Entry 8JAK (electron microscopy, 2.52 A resolution); this record covers chains B and L of the 12 polymer chains in the assembly.

Chain B (and L):
Protein: Methylcrotonoyl-CoA carboxylase beta chain, mitochondrial
From: Homo sapiens
Notes: EC 6.4.1.4; chain L of this document is another copy of the same molecule, construct and numbering; everything in this record applies to it too
Reference sequence: Q9HCC0 (MCCB_HUMAN); residue numbers follow UniProt; this construct covers 1-563
Sequence (563 residues; numbered 1 to 563; the number before each row is that of its first residue):
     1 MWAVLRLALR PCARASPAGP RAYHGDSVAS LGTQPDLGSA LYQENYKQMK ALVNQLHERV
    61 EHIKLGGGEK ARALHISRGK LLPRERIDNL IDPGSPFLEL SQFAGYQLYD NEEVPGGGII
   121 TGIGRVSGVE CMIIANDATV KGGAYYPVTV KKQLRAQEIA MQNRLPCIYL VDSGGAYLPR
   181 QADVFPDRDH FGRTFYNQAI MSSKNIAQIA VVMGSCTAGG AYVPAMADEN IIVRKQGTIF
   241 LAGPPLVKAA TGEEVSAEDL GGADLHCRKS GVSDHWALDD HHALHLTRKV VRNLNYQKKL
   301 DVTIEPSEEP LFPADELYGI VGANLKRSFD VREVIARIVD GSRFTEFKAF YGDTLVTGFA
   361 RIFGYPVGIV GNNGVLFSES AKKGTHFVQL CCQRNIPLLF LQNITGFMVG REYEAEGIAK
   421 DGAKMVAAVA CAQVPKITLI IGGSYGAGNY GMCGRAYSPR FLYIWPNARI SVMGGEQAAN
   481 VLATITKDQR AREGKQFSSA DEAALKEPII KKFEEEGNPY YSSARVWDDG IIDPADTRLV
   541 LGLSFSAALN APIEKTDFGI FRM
Disordered / not traced: 1-22, 242-256
Swiss-Prot annotation at these positions:
  - region: Arg343 to Asn372 (Acyl-CoA binding)
  - modified residue: Lys70 (N6-acetyllysine), Lys141 (N6-succinyllysine), Lys495 (N6-acetyllysine), Lys511 (N6-acetyllysine)
Reported in the primary citation:
  - catalytic residues: Phe407, Ala447 (proposed by the authors, not directly observed)

Interface between chain B and chain L:
Residue-residue contacts - 97 pairs, chain B then chain L:
  Lys151(B) - Asp187(L)  salt bridge
  Glu158(B) - Arg188(L)  salt bridge
  Leu178(B) - Lys512(L)
  Pro179(B) - Lys512(L)  hydrogen bond (backbone-side chain)
  Gln181(B) - Val472(L)  hydrogen bond (side chain-backbone)
  Gln181(B) - Glu516(L)  hydrogen bond
  Ala182(B) - Trp527(L)
  Phe185(B) - Gly446(L)
  Phe185(B) - Asn449(L)
  Phe185(B) - Tyr450(L)
  Phe185(B) - Ser471(L)
  Pro186(B) - Trp527(L)  hydrophobic
  Asp187(B) - Lys151(L)  salt bridge
  Asp187(B) - Arg455(L)
  Asp187(B) - Ala456(L)
  Asp187(B) - Trp527(L)
  Arg188(B) - Glu158(L)  salt bridge
  Arg188(B) - Arg188(L)
  Arg188(B) - Asp189(L)  salt bridge
  Arg188(B) - Arg455(L)
  Arg188(B) - Ala456(L)
  Asp189(B) - Arg188(L)  salt bridge
  Asp189(B) - Asp189(L)
  Gly192(B) - Tyr450(L)
  Gly192(B) - Ala456(L)
  Gly192(B) - Tyr457(L)
  Arg193(B) - Ala456(L)  hydrogen bond (side chain-backbone)
  Arg193(B) - Ser458(L)  hydrogen bond
  Tyr196(B) - Ala430(L)  hydrophobic
  Ser202(B) - Gly559(L)
  Ser202(B) - Ile560(L)
  Ser203(B) - Asp557(L)
  Tyr222(B) - Gly422(L)
  Tyr222(B) - Ala423(L)
  Tyr222(B) - Val426(L)  hydrophobic
  Tyr222(B) - Ala447(L)
  Pro224(B) - Arg562(L)
  Ala225(B) - Arg562(L)  hydrogen bond (backbone-side chain)
  Met226(B) - Ala423(L)
  Met226(B) - Ala427(L)  hydrophobic
  Ala227(B) - Arg562(L)  hydrogen bond (backbone-side chain)
  Asp228(B) - Arg562(L)
  Leu241(B) - Ala415(L)
  Leu241(B) - Ile418(L)  hydrophobic
  Leu241(B) - Ala419(L)  hydrophobic
  Leu260(B) - Glu414(L)
  Leu260(B) - Glu416(L)
  Leu265(B) - Glu416(L)
  His266(B) - Glu416(L)  salt bridge
  Ser270(B) - Lys420(L)  hydrogen bond (backbone-side chain)
  Val272(B) - Lys420(L)
  Val272(B) - Arg562(L)  hydrogen bond (backbone-side chain)
  Asp274(B) - Arg562(L)  salt bridge
  Glu414(B) - Leu260(L)
  Ala415(B) - Leu241(L)
  Glu416(B) - Leu260(L)
  Glu416(B) - Leu265(L)
  Glu416(B) - His266(L)  salt bridge
  Ile418(B) - Leu241(L)  hydrophobic
  Ala419(B) - Leu241(L)  hydrophobic
  Lys420(B) - Ser270(L)  hydrogen bond (side chain-backbone)
  Gly422(B) - Tyr222(L)
  Ala423(B) - Tyr222(L)
  Ala423(B) - Met226(L)
  Val426(B) - Tyr222(L)  hydrophobic
  Ala427(B) - Met226(L)  hydrophobic
  Ala430(B) - Tyr196(L)  hydrophobic
  Gly446(B) - Phe185(L)
  Ala447(B) - Tyr222(L)
  Asn449(B) - Phe185(L)
  Tyr450(B) - Phe185(L)
  Tyr450(B) - Gly192(L)
  Arg455(B) - Asp187(L)
  Arg455(B) - Arg188(L)
  Ala456(B) - Asp187(L)
  Ala456(B) - Arg188(L)
  Ala456(B) - Gly192(L)
  Ala456(B) - Arg193(L)  hydrogen bond (backbone-side chain)
  Tyr457(B) - Gly192(L)
  Ser458(B) - Arg193(L)  hydrogen bond
  Ser471(B) - Phe185(L)
  Val472(B) - Gln181(L)  hydrogen bond (backbone-side chain)
  Lys512(B) - Leu178(L)
  Lys512(B) - Pro179(L)  hydrogen bond (side chain-backbone)
  Glu516(B) - Gln181(L)  hydrogen bond
  Trp527(B) - Ala182(L)
  Trp527(B) - Pro186(L)  hydrophobic
  Trp527(B) - Asp187(L)
  Asp557(B) - Ser203(L)
  Gly559(B) - Ser202(L)
  Ile560(B) - Ser202(L)
  Arg562(B) - Pro224(L)
  Arg562(B) - Ala225(L)  hydrogen bond (side chain-backbone)
  Arg562(B) - Ala227(L)  hydrogen bond (side chain-backbone)
  Arg562(B) - Asp228(L)
  Arg562(B) - Val272(L)  hydrogen bond (side chain-backbone)
  Arg562(B) - Asp274(L)  salt bridge
Interface residues without a listed pair, chain B (70 interface residues in all): Arg180, Phe191, Phe195, Ala199, Ile200, Ala221, Asn230, Gly271, Cys431, Tyr445, Ile470, Val526, Phe558
Interface residues without a listed pair, chain L (70 interface residues in all): Arg180, Phe191, Phe195, Ala199, Ile200, Ala221, Asn230, Gly271, Cys431, Tyr445, Ile470, Val526, Phe558

In short:
Chain B and chain L each contribute 70 residues to their interface, with 18 hydrogen bonds and 10 salt
bridges. Polar pairs include Lys151(B)-Asp187(L), Glu158(B)-Arg188(L) and Arg188(B)-Asp189(L). The paper
reports catalytic residues Phe407(B) and Ala447(B).
Chain B and chain L are both Methylcrotonoyl-CoA carboxylase beta chain, mitochondrial (Homo sapiens); the
structure, Human MCC in MCCU state, was determined by electron microscopy (same publication as 7YBU, 8J4Z,
8J78, 8J7D, 8JAW, 8JXL and 3 further entries).
